Entry 6X3W (electron microscopy, 3.30 A resolution); this record covers chains D and E of the 9 polymer chains in the assembly.

[Chain D]
Name: Gamma-aminobutyric acid receptor subunit alpha-1
From: Homo sapiens
Reference sequence: P14867 (GBRA1_HUMAN); the construct has insertions or renumbered stretches relative to UniProt, so the offset changes along the chain: 1-312 = UniProt 28-339; 320-358 = UniProt 418-456
Amino-acid sequence (358 residues; numbered 1 to 358; the number before each row is that of its first residue):
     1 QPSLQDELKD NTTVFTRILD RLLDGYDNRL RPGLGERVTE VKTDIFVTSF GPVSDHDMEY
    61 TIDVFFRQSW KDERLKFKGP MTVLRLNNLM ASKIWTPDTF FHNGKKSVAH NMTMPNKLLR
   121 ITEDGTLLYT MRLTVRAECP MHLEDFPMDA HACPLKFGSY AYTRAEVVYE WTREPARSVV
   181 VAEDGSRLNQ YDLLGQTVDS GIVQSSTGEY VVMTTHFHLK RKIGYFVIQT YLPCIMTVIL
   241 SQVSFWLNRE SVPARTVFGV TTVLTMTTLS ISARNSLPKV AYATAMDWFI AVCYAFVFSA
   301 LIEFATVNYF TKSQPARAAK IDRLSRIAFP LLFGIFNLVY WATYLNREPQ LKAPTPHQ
Not modelled in the structure: 1-9, 348-358
Cystine bridges: Cys139-Cys153
Covalent attachments: N-acetylglucosamine (NAG) linked to Asn111
Construct notes: linker (313-319)
Ligand contacts: gamma-amino-butanoic acid (ABU): Phe65, Arg67, Leu118, Thr130
Swiss-Prot annotation at these positions:
  - binding site (4-aminobutanoate): Arg67, Thr130
  - binding site (3alpha-hydroxy-5alpha-pregnan-11,20-dione): Trp246
  - glycosylation (N-linked (GlcNAc...) asparagine): Asn11, Asn111
From the paper describing this entry:
  - binding site for Phenobarbital: Ser270

[Chain E]
Name: Gamma-aminobutyric acid receptor subunit gamma-2
From: Homo sapiens
Reference sequence: P18507 (GBRG2_HUMAN); residues 3-322 here correspond to UniProt positions 42-361 (UniProt number = residue number + 39)
Amino-acid sequence (417 residues; numbered -36 to 380; the number before each row is that of its first residue; numbers below 1 keep their minus sign (Trp-36 is residue -36)):
   -36 WSHPQFEKGG GSGGGSGGSS AWSHPQFEKL EVLFQGPQKS DDDYEDYASN KTWVLTPKVP
    24 EGDVTVILNN LLEGYDNKLR PDIGVKPTLI HTDMYVNSIG PVNAINMEYT IDIFFAQTWY
    84 DRRLKFNSTI KVLRLNSNMV GKIWIPDTFF RNSKKADAHW ITTPNRMLRI WNDGRVLYTL
   144 RLTIDAECQL QLHNFPMDEH SCPLEFSSYG YPREEIVYQW KRSSVEVGDT RSWRLYQFSF
   204 VGLRNTTEVV KTTSGDYVVM SVYFDLSRRM GYFTIQTYIP CTLIVVLSWV SFWINKDAVP
   264 ARTSLGITTV LTMTTLSTIA RKSLPKVSYV TAMDLFVSVC FIFVFSALVE YGTLHYFVSS
   324 QPARAAKMDS YARIFFPTAF CLFNLVYWVS YLYLSRGSGA TNFSLLKQAG DVEENPG
Not modelled in the structure: -36 to 24, 358-380
Cystine bridges: Cys151-Cys165
Covalent attachments: N-acetylglucosamine (NAG) linked to Asn208
Construct notes: linker (323-329)
Ligand contacts: Phenobarbital (UQA; 5-ethyl-5-phenylpyrimidine-2,4,6(1H,3H,5H)-trione): Thr277, Ser280, Arg284, Asp297, Val300, Ser301, Phe304, Ile305
Swiss-Prot annotation at these positions:
  - glycosylation (N-linked (GlcNAc...) asparagine): Asn13, Asn90, Asn208
From the paper describing this entry:
  - binding site for Phenobarbital: Ser280
  - mutagenesis - S280M: decreased signaling in response to Phenobarbital

[How chain D and chain E interact]
Pairs across the interface (87; chain D residue first):
  Asp27(D) with Thr28(E), hydrogen bond
  Asn28(D) with Asn101(E), hydrogen bond (backbone-side chain)
  Arg29(D) with Leu31(E); Asn32(E), hydrogen bond; Leu35(E)
  Leu30(D) with Val27(E), hydrophobic; Thr28(E); Leu31(E), hydrophobic
  Leu34(D) with Val27(E), hydrophobic
  His56(D) with Tyr199(E), hydrogen bond (backbone-side chain)
  Asp57(D) with Arg197(E); Tyr199(E), hydrogen bond (backbone-side chain)
  Met58(D) with Tyr199(E), hydrophobic
  Trp95(D) with Asn99(E)
  Thr96(D) with Asn99(E)
  Pro97(D) with Thr126(E)
  Asp98(D) with Thr126(E)
  Thr99(D) with Ile124(E); Thr125(E), hydrogen bond (backbone-side chain)
  Phe100(D) with Phe77(E), hydrophobic; Ile124(E); Asn128(E); Arg144(E)
  Phe101(D) with Ile124(E), hydrophobic; Thr125(E); Arg144(E), hydrogen bond (backbone-side chain)
  His102(D) with Arg144(E), hydrogen bond (backbone-side chain)
  Gly104(D) with Arg144(E), hydrogen bond (backbone-side chain)
  Lys105(D) with His122(E); Arg197(E)
  Lys106(D) with Asp120(E), salt bridge; Ala121(E), hydrogen bond (side chain-backbone)
  Ser107(D) with Ile124(E)
  Val108(D) with Ile124(E)
  Ala109(D) with Ile124(E), hydrophobic
  Met131(D) with Thr125(E)
  Leu133(D) with Thr125(E)
  Glu138(D) with Arg197(E), salt bridge
  Tyr160(D) with Phe77(E), hydrophobic; Asn128(E); Arg129(E); Met130(E), hydrophobic; Thr142(E); Leu143(E), hydrogen bond (side chain-backbone); Arg144(E), hydrogen bond (side chain-backbone)
  Ala161(D) with Leu98(E); Arg129(E); Met130(E), hydrophobic; Arg132(E)
  Tyr162(D) with Asn99(E), hydrogen bond
  Thr163(D) with Arg132(E)
  Glu166(D) with Arg97(E), salt bridge
  Ser206(D) with Glu189(E), hydrogen bond
  Thr207(D) with Arg132(E), hydrogen bond (backbone-side chain)
  Tyr210(D) with Arg132(E), hydrogen bond
  Val252(D) with Ala261(E), hydrophobic
  Pro253(D) with Pro263(E), hydrophobic
  Thr256(D) with Ala264(E)
  Val260(D) with Leu268(E), hydrophobic; Thr271(E)
  Val263(D) with Leu250(E), hydrophobic
  Leu264(D) with Thr275(E)
  Thr267(D) with Leu279(E)
  Ile271(D) with Gln239(E); Ile282(E), hydrophobic
  Arg274(D) with Tyr235(E); Ile238(E); Gln239(E)
  Lys279(D) with Tyr199(E); Gln200(E); Tyr235(E)
  Val280(D) with Tyr235(E)
  Ala281(D) with Arg232(E); Gly234(E); Tyr235(E)
  Tyr282(D) with Ile238(E)
  Tyr294(D) with Leu246(E), hydrophobic; Ile247(E)
  Phe298(D) with Val249(E), hydrophobic; Leu250(E), hydrophobic
  Leu301(D) with Leu250(E), hydrophobic
  Ile302(D) with Val253(E), hydrophobic
  Asn308(D) with Ile257(E); Asn258(E), hydrogen bond (side chain-backbone)
  Tyr309(D) with Trp256(E); Arg336(E)
  Lys312(D) with Asn258(E)
Other interface residues (no listed pair), chain D (59 interface residues in all): Phe66, Asn103, Pro140, Asp287, Phe304, Ala305
Other interface residues (no listed pair), chain E (53 interface residues in all): Ser61, Thr146, Ser195, Pro243

[Summary]
59 residues of chain D and 53 residues of chain E are in contact; the contacts include 17 hydrogen bonds and 3
salt bridges. Polar pairs include Lys106(D)-Asp120(E), Glu138(D)-Arg197(E) and Glu166(D)-Arg97(E). The paper
reports a binding site for Phenobarbital at Ser270(D) and Ser280(E); S280M of chain E reduces signaling in
response to Phenobarbital.
Here chain D is Gamma-aminobutyric acid receptor subunit alpha-1 and chain E is Gamma-aminobutyric acid
receptor subunit gamma-2, both from Homo sapiens. Entry 6X3W (Human GABAA receptor alpha1-beta2-gamma2 subtype
in complex with GABA plus phenobarbital) was determined by electron microscopy together with 6X3S, 6X3T, 6X3U,
6X3V, 6X3X, 6X3Z and 6X40 from the same study.
